1C7S - chain A; structure by X-ray diffraction, 1.80 A resolution.

# Chain A
Protein: Beta-N-acetylhexosaminidase
Source organism: Serratia marcescens
Notes: EC 3.2.1.52; fragment: mature protein, periplasmatic targeting sequence residues 1-27 cleaved off during maturation
UniProtKB: Q54468 (CHB_SERMA); residue numbers follow UniProt; this construct covers 28-885
Chain sequence (858 residues; numbered 28 to 885; the number before each row is that of its first residue):
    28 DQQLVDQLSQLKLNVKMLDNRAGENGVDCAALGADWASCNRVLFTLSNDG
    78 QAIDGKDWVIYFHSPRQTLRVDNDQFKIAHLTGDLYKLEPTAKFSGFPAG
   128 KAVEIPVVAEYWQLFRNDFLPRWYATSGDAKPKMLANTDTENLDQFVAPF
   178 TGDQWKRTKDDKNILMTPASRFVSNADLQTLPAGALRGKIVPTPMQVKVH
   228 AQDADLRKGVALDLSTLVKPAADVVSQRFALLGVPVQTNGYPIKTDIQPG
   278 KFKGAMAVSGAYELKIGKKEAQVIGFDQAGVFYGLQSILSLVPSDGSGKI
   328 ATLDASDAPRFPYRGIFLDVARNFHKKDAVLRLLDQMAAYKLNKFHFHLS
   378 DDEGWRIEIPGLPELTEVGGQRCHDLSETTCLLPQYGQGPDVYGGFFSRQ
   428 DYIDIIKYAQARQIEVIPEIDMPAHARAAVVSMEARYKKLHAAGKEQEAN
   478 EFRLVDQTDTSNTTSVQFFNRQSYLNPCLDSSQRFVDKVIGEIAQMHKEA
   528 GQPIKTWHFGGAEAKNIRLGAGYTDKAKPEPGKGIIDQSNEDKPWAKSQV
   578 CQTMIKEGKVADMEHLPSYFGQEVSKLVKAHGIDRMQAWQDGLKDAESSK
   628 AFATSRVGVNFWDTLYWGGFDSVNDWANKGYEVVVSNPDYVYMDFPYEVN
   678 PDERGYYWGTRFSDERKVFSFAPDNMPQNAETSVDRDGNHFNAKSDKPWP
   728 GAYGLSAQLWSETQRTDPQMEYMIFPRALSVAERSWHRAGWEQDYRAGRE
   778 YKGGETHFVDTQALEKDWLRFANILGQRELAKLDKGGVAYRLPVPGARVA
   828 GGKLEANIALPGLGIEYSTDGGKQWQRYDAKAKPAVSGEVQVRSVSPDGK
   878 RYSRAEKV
Sequence notes: conflict Gln484 (Pro in Q54468), Gly828 (Ala in Q54468); engineered mutation Ala539 (Asp in Q54468)
UniProt features mapped onto this chain:
  - active site: Glu540 (Proton donor)
Cystine bridges: Cys56-Cys66, Cys400-Cys408, Cys505-Cys578
What the authors report for this chain:
  - mutagenesis - D539A (1000-fold), E540A, E540D: decreased catalytic activity
  - catalytic residues: Glu540
  - binding site for N-acetylglucosamine: Glu540, Trp616, Trp639
  - conformationally variable residues (side-chain flip): Glu540
  - mutagenesis - D539A/E540A: abolished catalytic activity

# In short
From UniProt: active-site residue Glu540. From the paper: the catalytic residue Glu540; D539A, E540A and E540D
reduce catalytic activity.
Chain A is Beta-N-acetylhexosaminidase (Serratia marcescens); the structure, Beta-N-acetylhexosaminidase
mutant D539A complexed with di-N-acetyl-beta-D-glucosamine (chitobiase), was determined by X-ray diffraction,
deposited together with 1C7T.
